PDB entry 8FNF | electron microscopy, 3.50 A resolution | chains 7 and 8 of the 8 polymer chains in the assembly

Chain 7:
Protein: RxLR effector protein
Organism: Trypanosoma brucei
UniProtKB: Q384B4 (Q384B4_TRYB2); residue numbers follow UniProt; this construct covers 1-174
Amino-acid sequence (174 residues; numbered 1 to 174; the number before each row is that of its first residue):
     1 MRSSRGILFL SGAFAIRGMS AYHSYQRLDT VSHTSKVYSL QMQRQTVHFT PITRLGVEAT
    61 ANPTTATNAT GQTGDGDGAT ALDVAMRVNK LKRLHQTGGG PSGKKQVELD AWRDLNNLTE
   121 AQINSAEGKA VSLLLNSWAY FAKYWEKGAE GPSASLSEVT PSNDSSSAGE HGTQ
Disordered / not traced: 1-79, 150-174

Chain 8:
Protein: Mitochondrial RNA binding complex 1 subunit
Organism: Trypanosoma brucei
UniProtKB: Q389W4 (Q389W4_TRYB2); residues 1-545 here = UniProt positions 1-545
Amino-acid sequence (545 residues; each row starts with the number of its first residue):
     1 MLNVLSSTAS AALATVVVAR PSALHLIFER CKLNLVEFTA QDVYQICTTA YNMDTLGMLQ
    61 DPDFMRGLHD AFRRSDQTVI SPFQANLIAD TFRKVGINSM PKEVSVPEED AISPESLILV
   121 LRNMNITKQR DERKINEVLK LMFPILDEFS PTQLSLTVTE LARLKSTNAD FVGKLAKRIM
   181 EYNDDLSALD ISSAAVSLAY CPGISHNILY RMMQIVEERM GEFQPEDYIN VLHALNTLGP
   241 KFVNTFRKIV ECGLQHVENM DAVTLTNYMV CFSTMDYKQR EHIDIYADAL VEVATDLSEK
   301 DLVMAFIALQ RLRLLSDTMF GTMASCVIRY AAKMDPRNIA PIMDICSTVP HASDHLMKVL
   361 MDRAVECTRI LTANQLGDIL DILGLYPPAR EHPLVQLFGK QARLRLDLMG PDALANATRG
   421 LANLGYADPE YYAQAAETGF RYGFKDWTLL EPMLMGLSIT GQCPPTMVRV LGSHIAPMAR
   481 SMSLMEIERA NRYLRRLGCE DDFVYKAMAS RVLQFVKEVT PEMPEDLQVL LQRGAVEPGA
   541 APGVM
Disordered / not traced: 1-18, 535-545

Chain 7 / chain 8 interface:
Contacting residue pairs (34; chain 7 residue first):
  Glu-120(7) with Leu-26(8)
  Ile-123(7) with Leu-26(8), hydrophobic; Ile-27(8), hydrophobic; Arg-30(8), hydrogen bond (backbone-side chain)
  Asn-124(7) with Arg-30(8), hydrogen bond (backbone-side chain)
  Ser-125(7) with Arg-30(8)
  Ala-126(7) with Arg-30(8), hydrogen bond (backbone-side chain); Val-36(8)
  Glu-127(7) with Val-36(8); Glu-37(8)
  Gly-128(7) with Val-36(8); Glu-37(8), hydrogen bond (backbone-backbone); Phe-38(8); Asp-42(8)
  Lys-129(7) with Asp-42(8), hydrogen bond (backbone-side chain)
  Val-131(7) with Ile-27(8), hydrophobic; Cys-31(8), hydrophobic; Phe-38(8), hydrophobic
  Ser-132(7) with Asp-42(8); Ile-46(8)
  Leu-135(7) with Leu-24(8), hydrophobic; Ile-27(8), hydrophobic; Phe-28(8), hydrophobic; Ile-46(8), hydrophobic; Met-58(8), hydrophobic
  Asn-136(7) with Thr-49(8), hydrogen bond
  Ala-139(7) with Met-53(8); Thr-55(8), hydrogen bond (backbone-side chain); Leu-56(8), hydrophobic
  Tyr-140(7) with Met-53(8), hydrogen bond (backbone-side chain)
  Ala-142(7) with Thr-55(8)
  Lys-143(7) with Thr-55(8)
  Ala-149(7) with Ala-19(8); Leu-56(8)
Also at the interface, not in a pair above, chain 7 (21 interface residues in all): Leu-115, Leu-118, Leu-134, Trp-138
Also at the interface, not in a pair above, chain 8 (20 interface residues in all): Pro-21, Ala-23, Gln-45

Overview:
The interface between chain 7 and chain 8 involves 21 residues on one side and 20 on the other, with 8
hydrogen bonds. Polar pairs include Ile-123(7)/Arg-30(8), Asn-124(7)/Arg-30(8) and Ala-126(7)/Arg-30(8).
Chain 7 is RxLR effector protein and chain 8 is Mitochondrial RNA binding complex 1 subunit, both from
Trypanosoma brucei; the structure, Cryo-EM structure of RNase-untreated RESC-C in trypanosomal RNA editing,
was determined by electron microscopy (same publication as 8FN4, 8FN6, 8FNC, 8FNI and 8FNK).
